Entry 8T1F (electron microscopy, 3.49 A resolution); this record covers chains A and D of the 4 polymer chains in the assembly.

Chain A (and D):
Protein: Transient receptor potential cation channel subfamily V member 4/Enhanced green fluorescent protein chimera
Organism: Homo sapiens
Notes: chain D of this document is another copy of the same molecule, construct and numbering; everything in this record applies to it too
UniProt: chimeric construct of Q9HBA0, C5MKY7: residues 1-871 from Q9HBA0 (TRPV4_HUMAN) positions 1-871 (same numbers); residues 882-1119 from C5MKY7 positions 2-239 (UniProt number = residue number - 880)
Chain sequence (1132 residues; row label = number of the first residue in the row):
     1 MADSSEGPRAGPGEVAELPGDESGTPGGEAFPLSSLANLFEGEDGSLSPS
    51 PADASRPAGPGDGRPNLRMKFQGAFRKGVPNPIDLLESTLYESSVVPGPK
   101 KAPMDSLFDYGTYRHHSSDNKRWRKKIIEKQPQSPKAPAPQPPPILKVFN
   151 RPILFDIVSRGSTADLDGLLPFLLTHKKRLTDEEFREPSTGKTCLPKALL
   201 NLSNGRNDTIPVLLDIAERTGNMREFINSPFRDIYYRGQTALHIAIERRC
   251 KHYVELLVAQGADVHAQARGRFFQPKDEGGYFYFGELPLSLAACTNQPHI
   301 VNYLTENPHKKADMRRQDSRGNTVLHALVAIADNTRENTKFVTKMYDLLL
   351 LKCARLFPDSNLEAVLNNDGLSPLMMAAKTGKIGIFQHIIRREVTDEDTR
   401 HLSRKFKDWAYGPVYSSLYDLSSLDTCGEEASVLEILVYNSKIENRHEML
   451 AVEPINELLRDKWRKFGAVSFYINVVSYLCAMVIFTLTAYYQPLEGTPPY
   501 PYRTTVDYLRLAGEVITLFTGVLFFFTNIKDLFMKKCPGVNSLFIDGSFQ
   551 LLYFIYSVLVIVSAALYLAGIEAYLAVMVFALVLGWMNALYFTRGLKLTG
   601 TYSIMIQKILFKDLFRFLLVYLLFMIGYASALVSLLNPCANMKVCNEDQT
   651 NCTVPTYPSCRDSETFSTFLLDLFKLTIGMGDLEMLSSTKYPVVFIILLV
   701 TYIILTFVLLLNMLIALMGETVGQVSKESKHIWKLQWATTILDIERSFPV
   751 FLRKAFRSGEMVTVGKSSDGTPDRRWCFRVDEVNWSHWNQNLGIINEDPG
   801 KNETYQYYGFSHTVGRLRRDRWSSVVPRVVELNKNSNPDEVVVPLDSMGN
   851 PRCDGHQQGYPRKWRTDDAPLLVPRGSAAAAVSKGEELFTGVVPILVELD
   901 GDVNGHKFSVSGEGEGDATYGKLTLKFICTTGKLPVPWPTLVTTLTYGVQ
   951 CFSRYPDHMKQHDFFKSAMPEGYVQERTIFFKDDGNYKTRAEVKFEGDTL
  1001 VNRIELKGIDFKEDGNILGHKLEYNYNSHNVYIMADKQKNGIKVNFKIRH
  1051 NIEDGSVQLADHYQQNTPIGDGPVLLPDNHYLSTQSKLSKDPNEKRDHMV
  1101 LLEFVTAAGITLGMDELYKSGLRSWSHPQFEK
Disordered / not traced: 1-147, 641-660, 803-1132 (chain D: 1-147, 641-660, 804-1132)
Construct notes: linker (872-881); conflict Lys-1087 (Ala207 in C5MKY7); expression tag (1120-1132)
Small-molecule neighbours: HC-067047 (X7N; 2-methyl-1-[3-(morpholin-4-yl)propyl]-5-phenyl-N-[3-(trifluoromethyl)phenyl]-1H-pyrrole-3-carboxamide): Phe-471, Asn-474, Ser-477, Tyr-478, Ala-481, Thr-520, Phe-524, Asn-528, Lys-536, Asp-546, Phe-549, Gln-550, Tyr-553, Tyr-591, Phe-592, Thr-740, Asp-743, Ile-744
Curated features (UniProtKB/Swiss-Prot):
  - region: His-812 to Glu-831 (Interaction with calmodulin and ITPR3)
  - motif: Gly-679 to Asp-682 (Selectivity filter)
  - binding site (ATP): Lys-192, Lys-197, Asn-201, Tyr-236 to Gln-239, Arg-248
  - binding site (a 1,2-diacyl-sn-glycero-3-phospho-(1D-myo-inositol-4,5-bisphosphate)): Arg-249 to Lys-251, Asn-296 to His-299, Lys-344
  - binding site (Ca(2+)): Asp-682
  - modified residue: Tyr-110 (Phosphotyrosine), Tyr-253 (Phosphotyrosine), Tyr-805 (Phosphotyrosine), Ser-824 (Phosphoserine)
Reported in the primary citation:
  - mutagenesis - N474A, D546A, Y591A: decreased signaling in response to HC-067047
  - conformationally variable residues (helix shift, register shift): Phe-707 to Leu-711, Met-718
  - binding site for HC-067047: Phe-471, Asn-474, Ser-477, Tyr-478, Asp-546, Tyr-553, Tyr-591, Phe-592, Asp-743
  - mutagenesis - R316A: increased signaling

How chain A and chain D interact:
Pairs across the interface (94; chain A residue first):
  Lys-192(A) with Asp-798(D), salt bridge
  Lys-197(A) with Glu-797(D), salt bridge
  Leu-200(A) with Glu-797(D)
  Asn-201(A) with Glu-797(D), hydrogen bond
  Tyr-235(A) with Pro-799(D); Gly-800(D), hydrogen bond (side chain-backbone)
  Tyr-236(A) with Asp-798(D); Pro-799(D), hydrogen bond (side chain-backbone)
  Gln-239(A) with Tyr-411(D)
  Glu-247(A) with Ala-410(D); Tyr-411(D); Gly-412(D), hydrogen bond (side chain-backbone)
  Arg-248(A) with Asn-791(D)
  Arg-249(A) with Trp-788(D)
  Arg-271(A) with Glu-803(D), salt bridge
  Phe-272(A) with Tyr-411(D), hydrophobic; Gly-800(D)
  Phe-273(A) with Tyr-411(D)
  Tyr-281(A) with Trp-409(D), hydrophobic; Val-414(D); Asp-781(D); Gly-800(D); Lys-801(D)
  Phe-282(A) with Tyr-411(D), hydrophobic; Pro-413(D), hydrophobic; Val-414(D), hydrophobic
  Phe-284(A) with Tyr-411(D)
  Leu-291(A) with Tyr-411(D)
  Cys-294(A) with Trp-785(D)
  Thr-295(A) with Trp-788(D)
  Asn-296(A) with Trp-788(D)
  Ile-331(A) with Trp-785(D), hydrophobic
  Glu-337(A) with Asn-784(D); Trp-785(D); Ser-786(D)
  Asn-338(A) with Trp-785(D), hydrogen bond
  Phe-341(A) with Trp-785(D), hydrophobic
  Lys-612(A) with Leu-598(D)
  Arg-616(A) with Leu-598(D); Thr-599(D); Tyr-602(D)
  Phe-617(A) with Tyr-602(D)
  Val-620(A) with Tyr-602(D), hydrophobic; Ile-606(D), hydrophobic
  Leu-623(A) with Trp-586(D); Ala-589(D), hydrophobic; Leu-590(D), hydrophobic
  Phe-624(A) with Met-587(D), hydrophobic
  Ile-626(A) with Trp-586(D), hydrophobic
  Gly-627(A) with Trp-586(D)
  Tyr-628(A) with Val-583(D), hydrophobic; Met-587(D), hydrogen bond
  Ser-630(A) with Thr-486(D); Leu-582(D)
  Ala-631(A) with Val-579(D); Leu-582(D), hydrophobic; Val-583(D), hydrophobic
  Ser-634(A) with Ala-489(D); Tyr-490(D); Leu-494(D)
  Leu-635(A) with Val-579(D), hydrophobic
  Leu-636(A) with Leu-494(D)
  Pro-638(A) with Leu-494(D)
  Glu-664(A) with Tyr-490(D)
  Gly-679(A) with Met-680(D)
  Lys-690(A) with Leu-494(D)
  Tyr-691(A) with Glu-572(D), hydrogen bond (side chain-backbone); Ala-573(D)
  Val-694(A) with Ala-576(D), hydrophobic; Val-579(D), hydrophobic; Phe-580(D), hydrophobic
  Ile-697(A) with Phe-580(D), hydrophobic
  Leu-698(A) with Phe-580(D), hydrophobic; Val-583(D), hydrophobic
  Phe-707(A) with Leu-710(D), hydrophobic; Met-713(D), hydrophobic
  Val-708(A) with Ile-609(D), hydrophobic
  Leu-709(A) with Tyr-602(D), hydrogen bond (backbone-side chain); Ile-606(D), hydrophobic
  Leu-711(A) with Ile-609(D), hydrophobic; Met-713(D); Leu-717(D), hydrophobic
  Asn-712(A) with Tyr-602(D); Met-605(D); Ile-606(D); Ile-609(D)
  Met-713(A) with Tyr-602(D)
  Ile-715(A) with Leu-717(D), hydrophobic; Val-722(D)
  Ala-716(A) with Tyr-602(D), hydrophobic
  Met-718(A) with Met-718(D), hydrophobic; Val-722(D), hydrophobic
  Gly-719(A) with Val-722(D); Ser-726(D)
Also at the interface, not in a pair above, chain A (69 interface residues in all): Asp-233, Ile-234, His-243, Asp-333, Leu-619, Val-633, Asn-637, Phe-666, Ile-704, Leu-705, Leu-714, Glu-720, Gln-724
Also at the interface, not in a pair above, chain D (55 interface residues in all): Leu-575, Leu-610, Leu-614, Leu-714, Thr-721, Lys-727, Val-783, Asn-789, Asn-802

Overview:
Chain A and chain D form an interface of 69 and 55 residues respectively, with 8 hydrogen bonds and 3 salt
bridges. Among the polar pairs are Lys-192(A)/Asp-798(D), Lys-197(A)/Glu-797(D) and Arg-271(A)/Glu-803(D).
From the paper: a binding site for HC-067047 at Phe-471(A), Asn-474(A) and Ser-477(A) among others; N474A,
D546A and Y591A of chain A reduce signaling in response to HC-067047.
Chain A and chain D are both Transient receptor potential cation channel subfamily V member 4/Enhanced green
fluorescent protein chimera (Homo sapiens); the structure, Cryo-EM structure of full-length human TRPV4 in
complex with antagonist HC-067047, was determined by electron microscopy (same publication as 8T1B, 8T1C, 8T1D
and 8T1E).
